3S1R - chains A and T of the 12 polymer chains in the assembly; structure by X-ray diffraction, 3.20 A resolution.

# Chain A
Protein: DNA-directed RNA polymerase II subunit RPB1
Source organism: Saccharomyces cerevisiae
Notes: EC 2.7.7.6
UniProt: P04050 (RPB1_YEAST); numbering as in UniProt (aligned over 1-1733)
Amino-acid sequence (1733 residues; row label = number of the first residue in the row):
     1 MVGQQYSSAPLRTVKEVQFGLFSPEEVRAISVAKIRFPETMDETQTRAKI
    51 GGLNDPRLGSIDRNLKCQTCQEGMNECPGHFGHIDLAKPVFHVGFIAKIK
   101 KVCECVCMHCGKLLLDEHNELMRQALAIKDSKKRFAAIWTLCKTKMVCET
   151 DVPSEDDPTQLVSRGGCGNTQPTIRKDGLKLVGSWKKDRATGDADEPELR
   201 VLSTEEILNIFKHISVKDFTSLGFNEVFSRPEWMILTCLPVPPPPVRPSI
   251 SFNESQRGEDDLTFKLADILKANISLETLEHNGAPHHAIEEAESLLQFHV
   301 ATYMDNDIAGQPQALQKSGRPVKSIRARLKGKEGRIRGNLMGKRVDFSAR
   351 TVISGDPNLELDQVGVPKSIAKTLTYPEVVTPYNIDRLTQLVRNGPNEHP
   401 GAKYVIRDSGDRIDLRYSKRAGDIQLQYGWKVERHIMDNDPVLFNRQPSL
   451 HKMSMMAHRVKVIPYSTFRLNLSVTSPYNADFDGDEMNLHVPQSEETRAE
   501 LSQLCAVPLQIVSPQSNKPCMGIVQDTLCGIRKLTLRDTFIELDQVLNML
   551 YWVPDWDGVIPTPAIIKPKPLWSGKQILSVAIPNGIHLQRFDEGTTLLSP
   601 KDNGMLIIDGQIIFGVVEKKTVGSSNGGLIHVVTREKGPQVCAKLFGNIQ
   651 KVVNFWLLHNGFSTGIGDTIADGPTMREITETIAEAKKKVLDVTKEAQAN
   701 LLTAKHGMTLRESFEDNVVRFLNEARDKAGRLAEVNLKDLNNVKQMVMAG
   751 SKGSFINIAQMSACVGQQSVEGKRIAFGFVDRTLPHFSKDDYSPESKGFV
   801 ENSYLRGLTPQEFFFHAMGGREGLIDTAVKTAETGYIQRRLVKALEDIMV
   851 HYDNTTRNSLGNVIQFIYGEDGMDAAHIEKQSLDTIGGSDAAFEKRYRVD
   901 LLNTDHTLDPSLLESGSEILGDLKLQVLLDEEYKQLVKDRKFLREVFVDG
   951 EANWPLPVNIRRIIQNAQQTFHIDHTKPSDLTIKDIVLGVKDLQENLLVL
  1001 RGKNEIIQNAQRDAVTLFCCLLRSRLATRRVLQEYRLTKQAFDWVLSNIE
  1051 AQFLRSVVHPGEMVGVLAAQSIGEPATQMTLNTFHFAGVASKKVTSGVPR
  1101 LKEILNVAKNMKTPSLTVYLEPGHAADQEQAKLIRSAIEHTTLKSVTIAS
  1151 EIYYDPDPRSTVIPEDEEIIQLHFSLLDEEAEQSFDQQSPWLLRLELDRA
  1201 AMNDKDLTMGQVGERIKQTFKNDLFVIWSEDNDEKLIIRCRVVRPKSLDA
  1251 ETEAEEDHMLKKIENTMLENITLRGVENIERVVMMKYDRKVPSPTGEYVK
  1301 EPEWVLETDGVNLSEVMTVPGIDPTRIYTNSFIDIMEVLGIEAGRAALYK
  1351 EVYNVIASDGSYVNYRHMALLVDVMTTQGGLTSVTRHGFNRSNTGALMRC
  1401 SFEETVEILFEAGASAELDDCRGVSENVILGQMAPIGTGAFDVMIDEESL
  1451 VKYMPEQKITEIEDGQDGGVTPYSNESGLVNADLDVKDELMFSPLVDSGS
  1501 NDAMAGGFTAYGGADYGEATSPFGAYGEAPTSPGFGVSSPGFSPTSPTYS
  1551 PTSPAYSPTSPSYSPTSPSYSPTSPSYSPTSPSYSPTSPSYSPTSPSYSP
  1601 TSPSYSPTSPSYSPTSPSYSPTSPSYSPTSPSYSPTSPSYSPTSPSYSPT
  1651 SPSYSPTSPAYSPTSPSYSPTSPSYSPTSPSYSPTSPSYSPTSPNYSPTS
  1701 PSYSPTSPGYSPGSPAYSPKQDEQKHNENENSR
Disordered / not traced: 1-2, 155-160, 187-198, 1177-1186, 1244-1253, 1446-1733
Ion coordination: Zn2+ site 1: Cys67, Cys70, Cys77, His80; Zn2+ site 2: Cys107, Cys110, Cys148, Cys167; Mg2+: Asp481, Asp483, Asp485
Small-molecule neighbours: GTP (guanosine-5'-triphosphate): Asp481, Asp483, Lys752
UniProt features mapped onto this chain:
  - region: Pro248 to Asp260 (Lid loop), Asn306 to Lys323 (Rudder loop), Pro810 to Glu822 (Bridging helix)
  - binding site (Zn(2+)): Cys67, Cys70, Cys77, His80, Cys107, Cys110, Cys148, Cys167
  - binding site (Mg(2+)): Asp481, Asp483, Asp485
  - modified residue: Thr1471 (Phosphothreonine)
  - cross-link (Glycyl lysine isopeptide (Lys-Gly)): Lys695 (interchain with G-Cter in ubiquitin), Lys1246 (interchain with G-Cter in ubiquitin), Lys1350 (interchain with G-Cter in ubiquitin)
  - natural variant: Ser1653 to Pro1659 (deletion: In strain: A364A)
  - mutagenesis: Lys1246 (K1246R: Impairs ubiquitination during transcription stress)

# Chain T
Molecule: 29-nt DNA strand
Sequence (29 nucleotides; each row starts with the number of its first residue):
     1 CTACCGATAAGCAGACGATCCTCTCGATG
Disordered / not traced: 1-15, 24-29

# Interface between chain A and chain T
Residue-residue contacts (20; chain A residue first):
  Arg326(A) with DC16(T), salt bridge to the phosphate
  Lys330(A) with DG17(T), salt bridge to the phosphate
  Lys332(A) with DT19(T), salt bridge to the phosphate; DC20(T), salt bridge to the phosphate
  Arg337(A) with DA18(T), salt bridge to the phosphate
  Arg344(A) with DT22(T), salt bridge to the phosphate
  Arg350(A) with DC21(T), sugar contact
  Gln447(A) with DC20(T), sugar contact; DC21(T), sugar contact
  Thr831(A) with DT19(T), sugar contact
  Ala832(A) with DT19(T), sugar contact
  Gly835(A) with DT19(T), sugar contact
  Tyr836(A) with DG17(T), phosphate contact; DA18(T), sugar contact
  Arg839(A) with DA18(T), phosphate contact
  Arg1386(A) with DC16(T), hydrogen bond to the base; DG17(T), base contact
  Glu1403(A) with DG17(T), sugar contact
  Glu1404(A) with DG17(T), phosphate contact
  Glu1407(A) with DC16(T), phosphate contact
Interface residues without a listed pair, chain A (17 interface residues in all): Pro448

# Summary
The interface between chain A and chain T involves 17 residues on one side and 7 on the other; the contacts
include 1 hydrogen bond and 6 salt bridges. Polar contacts include Arg1386(A)-DC16(T), Arg326(A)-DC16(T) and
Lys330(A)-DG17(T). Chain A binds GTP.
Here chain A is DNA-directed RNA polymerase II subunit RPB1 (Saccharomyces cerevisiae) and chain T is a 29-nt
DNA strand. Entry 3S1R (RNA Polymerase II Initiation Complex with a 5-nt 3'-deoxy RNA soaked with GTP) was
determined by X-ray diffraction, deposited together with 3RZD, 3RZO, 3S14, 3S15, 3S16, 3S17 and 5 further
entries.
